PDB entry 1YD9 | X-ray diffraction, 1.60 A resolution | chain A

# Chain A
Molecule: Core histone macro-H2A.1
Organism: Rattus norvegicus
Notes: fragment: Non-Histone Domain
UniProt: Q02874 (H2AY_RAT); residues 51-193 here correspond to UniProt positions 228-370 (UniProt number = residue number + 177)
Amino-acid sequence (193 residues; each row starts with the number of its first residue):
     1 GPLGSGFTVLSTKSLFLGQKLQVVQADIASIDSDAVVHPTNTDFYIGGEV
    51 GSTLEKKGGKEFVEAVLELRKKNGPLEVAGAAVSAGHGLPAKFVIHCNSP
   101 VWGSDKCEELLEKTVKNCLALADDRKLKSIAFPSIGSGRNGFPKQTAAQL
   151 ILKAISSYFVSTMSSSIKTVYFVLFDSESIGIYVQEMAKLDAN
Disordered / not traced: 1-5
Small-molecule neighbours: gold ion (AU): Ser-104, Asp-105, Lys-106, Cys-107, Glu-108
Swiss-Prot annotation at these positions:
  - binding site (a glycoprotein): Gly-136

# Overview
Chain A binds gold ion. UniProt lists glycoprotein-binding residue Gly-136.
Chain A is Core histone macro-H2A.1 (Rattus norvegicus); the structure, 1.6A Crystal Structure of the
Non-Histone Domain of the Histone Variant MacroH2A1.1, was determined by X-ray diffraction together with 1U35
from the same study.
